PDB entry 2GSZ | X-ray diffraction, 4.20 A resolution (low resolution: residue-level contacts below are approximate; hydrogen-bond / salt-bridge calls are withheld) | chains D and E of the 6 polymer chains in the assembly

Chain D (and E):
Protein: twitching motility protein PilT
Organism: Aquifex aeolicus
Notes: chain E of this document is another copy of the same molecule, construct and numbering; everything in this record applies to it too
Sequence (363 residues; each row starts with the number of its first residue):
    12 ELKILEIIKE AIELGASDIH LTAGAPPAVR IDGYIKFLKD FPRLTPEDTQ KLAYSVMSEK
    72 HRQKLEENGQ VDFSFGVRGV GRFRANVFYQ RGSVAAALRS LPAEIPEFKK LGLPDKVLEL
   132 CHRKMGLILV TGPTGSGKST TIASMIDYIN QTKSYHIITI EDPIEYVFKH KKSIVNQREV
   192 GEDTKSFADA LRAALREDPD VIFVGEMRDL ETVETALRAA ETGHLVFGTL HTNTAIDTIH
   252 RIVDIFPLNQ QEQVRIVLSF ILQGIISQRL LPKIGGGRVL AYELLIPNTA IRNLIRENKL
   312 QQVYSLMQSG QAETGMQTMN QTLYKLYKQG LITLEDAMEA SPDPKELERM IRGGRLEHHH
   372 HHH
Unresolved in the structure: 320-326, 362-374
Modified / non-standard residues: Mse68, Mse136, Mse156, Mse218, Mse318, Mse327, Mse330, Mse349, Mse361 (selenomethionine; parent Met)
Differences from the reference sequence: modified residue (68, 136, 156, 218, 318, 327, 330, 349, 361); expression tag (367-374)
Reported in the primary citation:
  - catalytic residues: Glu217 (proposed by the authors, not directly observed)
  - binding site for the ligand ADP: Lys149
  - self-association interface (contacts with another copy of this molecule): Arg203, Arg207

Chain D / chain E interface:
Residue-residue contacts (61):
  Mse136(D) - Arg252(E)
  Ser165(D) - Tyr45(E)
  Ser165(D) - Ile46(E)
  Tyr166(D) - Ile46(E)
  His167(D) - His31(E)
  His167(D) - Ile46(E)
  Ile175(D) - Arg102(E)
  Val178(D) - Arg102(E)
  His181(D) - Gly35(E)
  His181(D) - Ala36(E)
  Lys182(D) - Phe48(E)
  Ile185(D) - Thr33(E)
  Val186(D) - Gln101(E)
  Asn187(D) - Thr33(E)
  Asn187(D) - Phe99(E)
  Asn187(D) - Gln101(E)
  Gln188(D) - Gln101(E)
  Gln188(D) - Arg102(E)
  Arg189(D) - Gly80(E)
  Arg189(D) - Gln81(E)
  Arg189(D) - Phe99(E)
  Arg189(D) - Tyr100(E)
  Arg189(D) - Gln101(E)
  Glu190(D) - Gln101(E)
  Asp194(D) - Gly80(E)
  Asp194(D) - Tyr100(E)
  Asp194(D) - Gln101(E)
  Asp194(D) - Arg102(E)
  Asp194(D) - Gly103(E)
  Thr195(D) - Gln81(E)
  Lys196(D) - Glu78(E)
  Asp200(D) - Gln81(E)
  Ala204(D) - Gln81(E)
  Ala204(D) - Asn97(E)
  Arg207(D) - Asp83(E)
  Arg207(D) - Arg95(E)
  Arg207(D) - Asn97(E)
  Glu208(D) - His31(E)
  Glu208(D) - Asn97(E)
  Glu208(D) - Phe99(E)
  Glu208(D) - Ala108(E)
  Asp209(D) - Asp29(E)
  Asp209(D) - His31(E)
  Asp209(D) - Arg41(E)
  Asp209(D) - Thr145(E)
  Asp211(D) - Arg41(E)
  Asp211(D) - Ile46(E)
  Glu232(D) - Arg219(E)
  Glu232(D) - Arg252(E)
  Thr233(D) - Arg219(E)
  Thr233(D) - His242(E)
  Gln264(D) - Leu221(E)
  Gln264(D) - Glu222(E)
  Phe271(D) - Arg252(E)
  Phe271(D) - Asp255(E)
  Phe271(D) - Ile256(E)
  Asn304(D) - Leu259(E)
  Arg307(D) - Asp255(E)
  Arg307(D) - Phe257(E)
  Arg307(D) - Pro258(E)
  Arg307(D) - Leu259(E)
Interface residues without a listed pair, chain D (35 interface residues in all): Ile169, Lys183, Pro210, Arg229, Ile267, Glu308
Interface residues without a listed pair, chain E (40 interface residues in all): Leu32, Ala39, Gly44, Lys47, Asn79, Ala106, Asp220, Asn260

In short:
35 residues of chain D and 40 residues of chain E are in contact. The paper reports the catalytic residue
Glu217(D); a binding site for the ligand ADP at Lys149(D).
Both chains are twitching motility protein PilT (Aquifex aeolicus). Entry 2GSZ (Structure of A. aeolicus PilT
with 6 monomers per asymmetric unit) was determined by X-ray diffraction, deposited together with 2EWV, 2EWW
and 2EYU.
